PDB entry 6N4R | electron microscopy, 4.20 A resolution (low resolution: residue-level contacts below are approximate; hydrogen-bond / salt-bridge calls are withheld) | chains I and J of the 12 polymer chains in the assembly

[Chain I]
Molecule: Fab light chain
From: Mus musculus
Notes: antibody fragment or engineered binder
Sequence (215 residues; each row starts with the number of its first residue):
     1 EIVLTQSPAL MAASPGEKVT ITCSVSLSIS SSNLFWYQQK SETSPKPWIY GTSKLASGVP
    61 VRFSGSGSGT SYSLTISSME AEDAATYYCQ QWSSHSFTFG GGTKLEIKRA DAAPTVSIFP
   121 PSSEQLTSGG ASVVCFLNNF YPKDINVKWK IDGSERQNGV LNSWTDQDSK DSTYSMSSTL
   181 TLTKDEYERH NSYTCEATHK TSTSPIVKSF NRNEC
Cystine bridges: Cys23-Cys89, Cys135-Cys195

[Chain J]
Molecule: Fab heavy chain
From: Mus musculus
Notes: antibody fragment or engineered binder
Sequence (228 residues; row label = number of the first residue in the row):
     1 EVQLVESGGG LVKPGGSLKL SCAASGFTFS NYAMSWVRQT PEKRLEWVAT ISNGGRYTYY
    61 PDSVKGRFTI SRDNAKNSLY LQMSSLRSED TAMYYCARHL YRYDVGGALD YWGQGTSVTV
   121 SSAKTTAPSV YPLAPVCGDT TGSSVTLGCL VKGYFPEPVT LTWNSGSLSS GVHTFPAVLQ
   181 SDLYTLSSSV TVTSSTWPSQ SITCNVAHPA SSTKVDKKIE PRGPTIKP
Cystine bridges: Cys22-Cys96, Cys149-Cys204

[Interface between chain I and chain J]
Contacting residue pairs - 61 pairs, chain I then chain J:
  Phe35(I) - Gly107(J)
  Phe35(I) - Ala108(J)
  Tyr37(I) - Ala108(J)
  Tyr37(I) - Leu109(J)
  Gln39(I) - Gln39(J)
  Ser44(I) - Tyr95(J)
  Ser44(I) - Gly113(J)
  Pro45(I) - Trp112(J)
  Pro47(I) - Asp110(J)
  Tyr50(I) - Leu100(J)
  Tyr50(I) - Ala108(J)
  Tyr50(I) - Asp110(J)
  Gln90(I) - Gly107(J)
  Trp92(I) - Gly106(J)
  His95(I) - Trp47(J)
  His95(I) - Tyr59(J)
  Ser96(I) - Trp47(J)
  Phe97(I) - Trp47(J)
  Phe97(I) - His99(J)
  Phe97(I) - Gly106(J)
  Phe99(I) - Leu45(J)
  Ser117(I) - Thr146(J)
  Phe119(I) - Leu133(J)
  Phe119(I) - Ala134(J)
  Phe119(I) - Pro135(J)
  Phe119(I) - Thr146(J)
  Phe119(I) - Gly148(J)
  Pro120(I) - Leu133(J)
  Pro120(I) - Ala134(J)
  Pro120(I) - Val136(J)
  Pro120(I) - Arg222(J)
  Ser122(I) - Tyr131(J)
  Ser122(I) - Pro132(J)
  Glu124(I) - Tyr131(J)
  Glu124(I) - Lys217(J)
  Gln125(I) - Tyr131(J)
  Ser128(I) - Tyr131(J)
  Ser132(I) - Leu150(J)
  Val134(I) - Leu133(J)
  Phe136(I) - Phe175(J)
  Phe136(I) - Ser188(J)
  Phe136(I) - Ser189(J)
  Asn138(I) - His173(J)
  Asn138(I) - Phe175(J)
  Asn138(I) - Ser189(J)
  Asn139(I) - His173(J)
  Leu161(I) - Thr185(J)
  Ser163(I) - Pro176(J)
  Trp164(I) - Pro176(J)
  Thr165(I) - Phe175(J)
  Ser175(I) - His173(J)
  Ser175(I) - Phe175(J)
  Ser177(I) - Phe175(J)
  Ser177(I) - Ser187(J)
  Phe210(I) - Val136(J)
  Glu214(I) - Arg222(J)
  Glu214(I) - Pro224(J)
  Glu214(I) - Thr225(J)
  Glu214(I) - Ile226(J)
  Cys215(I) - Arg222(J)
  Cys215(I) - Thr225(J)
Also at the interface, not in a pair above, chain I (38 interface residues in all): Tyr88, Pro121, Met176, Thr181
Also at the interface, not in a pair above, chain J (45 interface residues in all): Ser35, Val37, Lys43, Gln114, Leu147, Lys152, Thr174, Val178, Gln180, Gly223

[In short]
Chain I and chain J form an interface of 38 and 45 residues respectively.
Chain I is Fab light chain and chain J is Fab heavy chain, both from Mus musculus; the structure, CryoEM
structure of Nav1.7 VSD2 (deactived state) in complex with the gating modifier toxin ProTx2, was determined by
electron microscopy, deposited together with 6N4I and 6N4Q.
